PDB entry 4DV2 | X-ray diffraction, 3.65 A resolution | chains A and M of the 21 polymer chains in the assembly

== Chain A ==
Molecule: 16S rRNA
Organism: Thermus thermophilus
Sequence (1522 nucleotides; row label = number of the first residue in the row; note: 42 numbers in that range are skipped by the numbering (no residue carries them; nothing is unmodelled there); a row labelled like 190A-190L holds insertion residues (190A, then the next letters in order); numbering starts at 0):
     0 UUUGUUGGAG AGUUUGAUCC UGGCUCAGGG UGAACGCUGG CGGCGUGCCU AAGACAUGCA
    60 AGUCGUGCGG G
    73 CCGCGGGGUU UU
    88 ACUCCG
    95 UGGUC
   101 AGCGGCGGAC GGGUGAGUAA CGCGUGGGU
  129A G
   130 ACCUACCCGG AAGAGGGGGA CAACCCGGGG AAACUCGGGC UAAUCCCCCA UGUGGACCCG
   190 C
190A-190L CCCUUGGGGUGU
   191 GUCCAAAGGG CUUU
   216 GCCCGCUUCC GGAUGGGCCC GCGUCCCAUC AGCUAGUUGG UGGGGUAAUG GCCCACCAAG
   276 GCGACGACGG GUAGCCGGUC UGAGAGGAUG GCCGGCCACA GGGGCACUGA GACACGGGCC
   336 CCACUCCUAC GGGAGGCAGC AGUUAGGAAU CUUCCGCAAU GGGCGCAAGC CUGACGGAGC
   396 GACGCCGCUU GGAGGAAGAA GCCCUUCGGG GUGUAAACUC CUGAA
   442 CCCGGGACGA AACCCCCGAC GA
   474 GGGGACUGAC GGUACCGGG
   494 GUAAUAGCGC CGGCCAACUC CGUGCCAGCA GCCGCGGUAA UACGGAGGGC GCGAGCGUUA
   554 CCCGGAUUCA CUGGGCGUAA AGGGCGUGUA GGCGGCCUGG GGCGUCCCAU GUGAAAGACC
   614 ACGGCUCAAC CGUGGGGGAG CGUGGGAUAC GCUCAGGCUA GACGGUGGGA GAGGGUGGUG
   674 GAAUUCCCGG AGUAGCGGUG AAAUGCGCAG AUACCGGGAG GAACGCCGAU GGCGAAGGCA
   734 GCCACCUGGU CCACCCGUGA CGCUGAGGCG CGAAAGCGUG GGGAGCAAAC CGGAUUAGAU
   794 ACCCGGGUAG UCCACGCCCU AAACGAUGCG CGCUAGGUCU CUGGGUCU
   848 CCUGGGGGCC GAAGCUAACG CGUUAAGCGC GCCGCCUGGG GAGUACGGCC GCAAGGCUGA
   908 AACUAAAAGG AAUUGACGGG GGCCCGCACA AGCGGUGGAG CAUGUGGUUU AAUUCGAAGX
   968 AACGCGAAGA ACCUUACCAG GCCUUGACAU GCUAGG
 1003A G
  1004 AACCCGGGUG AAAGCCUGGG GUGCCCC
1030A-1030D GCGA
  1031 GGGGAGCCCU AGCACAGGUG CUGCAUGGCC GUCGUCAGCU CGUGCCGUGA GGUGUUGGGU
  1091 UAAGUCCCGC AACGAGCGCA ACCCCCGCCG UUAGUUGCCA GCGGUUCGGC CGGGCACUCU
  1151 AACGGGACUG CCCGCGAAA
  1171 GCGGGAGGAA GGAGGGGACG ACGUCUGGUC AGCAUGGCCC UUACGGCCUG GGCGACACAC
  1231 GUGCUACAAU GCCCACUACA AAGCGAUGCC ACCCGGCAAC GGGGAGCUAA UCGCAAAAAG
  1291 GUGGGCCCAG UUCGGAUUGG GGUCUGCAAC CCGACCCCAU GAAGCCGGAA UCGCUAGUAA
  1351 UCGCGGAUCA G
 1361A C
  1362 CAUGCCGCGG UGAAUACGUU CCCGGGCCUU GUACACACXG CCXGUXACGC CAUGGGAGCG
  1422 GGCUCUACCC GAAGUCGCCG GG
  1446 AGCCUACGGG
  1459 CAGGCGCCGA GGGUAGGGCC CGUGACUGGG GCGAAGUCGU AACAAGGUAG CUGUACCGGA
  1519 AGGUGCGGCU GGAUCCACUC CUUUCU
Unresolved in the structure: 0-4, 1534-1538
Construct notes: engineered mutation A912 (C1535 in M26923.1); conflict C1534 (A2157 in M26923.1), A1535 (C2158 in M26923.1)
Modified positions: PSU (pseudouridine-5'-monophosphate) at position 516, 7MG (7N-methyl-8-hydroguanosine-5'-monophosphate) at position 527, M2G (N2-dimethylguanosine-5'-monophosphate) at position 966, 5MC (5-methylcytidine-5'-monophosphate) at position 967, 2MG (2N-methylguanosine-5'-monophosphate) at position 1207, 5MC (5-methylcytidine-5'-monophosphate) at position 1400, 4OC (4n,o2'-methylcytidine-5'-monophosphate) at position 1402, 5MC (5-methylcytidine-5'-monophosphate) at position 1404, 5MC (5-methylcytidine-5'-monophosphate) at position 1407, UR3 (3-methyluridine-5'-monophoshate) at position 1498, MA6 (6N-dimethyladenosine-5'-monophoshate) at position 1518, MA6 (6N-dimethyladenosine-5'-monophoshate) at position 1519, PSU (pseudouridine-5'-monophosphate) at position 1540, PSU (pseudouridine-5'-monophosphate) at position 1541
Bound ions: Mg2+ site 1 near U5 (its only coordinating residue here); Mg2+ site 2: U12, G22; Mg2+ site 3: U12, G21; Mg2+ site 4 near G21 (its only coordinating residue here); Mg2+ site 5: A59, C386, U387; Mg2+ site 6 near G61 (its only coordinating residue here); Mg2+ site 7 near G69 (its only coordinating residue here); Mg2+ site 8 near C89 (its only coordinating residue here); Mg2+ site 9 near U90 (its only coordinating residue here); Mg2+ site 10: G96, U98; Mg2+ site 11 near G107 (its only coordinating residue here); Mg2+ site 12: A109, G331; 97 more Mg2+ sites not listed

== Chain M ==
Name: ribosomal protein S13
Organism: Thermus thermophilus
UniProtKB: P80377 (RS13_THET8); numbering as in UniProt (aligned over 1-126)
Chain sequence (126 residues; numbered 1 to 126; the number before each row is that of its first residue):
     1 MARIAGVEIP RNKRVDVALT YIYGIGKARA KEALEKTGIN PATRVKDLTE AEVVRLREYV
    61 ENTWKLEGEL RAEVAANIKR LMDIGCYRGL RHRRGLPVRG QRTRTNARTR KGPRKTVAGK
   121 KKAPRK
Unresolved in the structure: 1, 120-126

== How chain A and chain M interact ==
Residue-residue contacts (83; chain A residue first):
  G947(A) - Arg108(M)  phosphate contact
  G947(A) - Thr109(M)  hydrogen bond to the phosphate
  C948(A) - Asn106(M)  base contact
  C948(A) - Ala107(M)  phosphate contact
  C948(A) - Arg108(M)  hydrogen bond to the phosphate
  C948(A) - Thr109(M)  hydrogen bond to the phosphate
  A949(A) - Gln101(M)  phosphate contact
  A949(A) - Asn106(M)  phosphate contact
  U950(A) - Arg102(M)  salt bridge to the phosphate
  U950(A) - Thr105(M)  hydrogen bond to the base
  U950(A) - Asn106(M)  base contact
  G951(A) - Arg102(M)  salt bridge to the phosphate
  G951(A) - Thr105(M)  base contact
  U952(A) - Arg104(M)  salt bridge to the phosphate
  U952(A) - Thr105(M)  base contact
  G953(A) - Arg104(M)  salt bridge to the phosphate
  G954(A) - Arg104(M)  base contact
  A1225(A) - Arg102(M)  phosphate contact
  A1225(A) - Thr103(M)  hydrogen bond to the phosphate
  A1225(A) - Arg104(M)  phosphate contact
  C1226(A) - Arg91(M)  salt bridge to the phosphate
  C1226(A) - Leu96(M)  sugar contact
  C1226(A) - Thr103(M)  hydrogen bond to the phosphate
  C1226(A) - Arg104(M)  base contact
  C1226(A) - Lys111(M)  hydrogen bond to the sugar
  A1227(A) - Leu96(M)  phosphate contact
  A1227(A) - Lys111(M)  salt bridge to the phosphate
  A1227(A) - Lys115(M)  hydrogen bond to the sugar
  A1227(A) - Val117(M)  sugar contact
  C1228(A) - Arg104(M)  hydrogen bond to the base
  C1228(A) - Arg108(M)  salt bridge to the phosphate
  C1228(A) - Lys111(M)  salt bridge to the phosphate
  C1228(A) - Lys115(M)  salt bridge to the phosphate
  C1228(A) - Thr116(M)  hydrogen bond to the phosphate
  C1228(A) - Val117(M)  hydrogen bond to the sugar
  A1229(A) - Thr105(M)  base contact
  A1229(A) - Arg114(M)  salt bridge to the phosphate
  A1229(A) - Thr116(M)  hydrogen bond to the phosphate
  C1230(A) - Thr105(M)  base contact
  G1295(A) - Arg14(M)  hydrogen bond to the sugar
  C1296(A) - Arg14(M)  phosphate contact
  C1296(A) - Arg44(M)  salt bridge to the phosphate
  C1297(A) - Arg44(M)  salt bridge to the phosphate
  U1301(A) - Tyr21(M)  sugar contact
  U1302(A) - Arg14(M)  base contact
  U1302(A) - Val17(M)  phosphate contact
  U1302(A) - Tyr21(M)  hydrogen bond to the phosphate
  A1306(A) - Thr109(M)  base contact
  U1307(A) - Gln101(M)  hydrogen bond to the phosphate
  U1307(A) - Thr109(M)  sugar contact
  U1307(A) - Arg110(M)  phosphate contact
  U1308(A) - His92(M)  hydrogen bond to the phosphate
  U1308(A) - Pro97(M)  phosphate contact
  U1308(A) - Val98(M)  hydrogen bond to the phosphate
  U1308(A) - Arg99(M)  phosphate contact
  U1308(A) - Gln101(M)  phosphate contact
  U1308(A) - Arg110(M)  phosphate contact
  G1309(A) - Val74(M)  sugar contact
  G1309(A) - Asn77(M)  hydrogen bond to the phosphate
  G1309(A) - Ile78(M)  sugar contact
  G1309(A) - Arg88(M)  salt bridge to the phosphate
  G1309(A) - His92(M)  salt bridge to the phosphate
  G1309(A) - Arg99(M)  salt bridge to the phosphate
  G1310(A) - Asn77(M)  hydrogen bond to the phosphate
  G1310(A) - Arg88(M)  salt bridge to the phosphate
  C1320(A) - Tyr87(M)  sugar contact
  C1321(A) - Tyr87(M)  sugar contact
  C1322(A) - Gly100(M)  sugar contact
  G1323(A) - Gly100(M)  phosphate contact
  C1328(A) - Ala28(M)  phosphate contact
  C1328(A) - Arg29(M)  sugar contact
  A1329(A) - Tyr23(M)  phosphate contact
  A1329(A) - Gly24(M)  sugar contact
  A1329(A) - Ile25(M)  phosphate contact
  A1329(A) - Gly26(M)  hydrogen bond to the phosphate
  A1329(A) - Lys27(M)  phosphate contact
  A1329(A) - Ala28(M)  hydrogen bond to the phosphate
  A1329(A) - Arg29(M)  hydrogen bond to the phosphate
  U1330(A) - Ile22(M)  phosphate contact
  U1330(A) - Tyr23(M)  phosphate contact
  U1330(A) - Ile25(M)  phosphate contact
  U1330(A) - Gly26(M)  phosphate contact
  A1332(A) - Thr109(M)  base contact
Also at the interface, not in a pair above, chain A (34 interface residues in all): G1224, G1331
Also at the interface, not in a pair above, chain M (45 interface residues in all): Lys13, Thr20, Leu70, Arg80, Gly112, Pro113

== In short ==
34 residues of chain A and 45 residues of chain M are in contact, with 22 hydrogen bonds and 16 salt bridges.
Polar pairs include U950(A)-Thr105(M), C1228(A)-Arg104(M) and C1226(A)-Lys111(M). U12(A) and G22(A) coordinate
Mg2+ site 2. U12(A) and G21(A) coordinate Mg2+ site 3.
Here chain A is 16S rRNA and chain M is ribosomal protein S13, both from Thermus thermophilus. Entry 4DV2
(Crystal structure of the Thermus thermophilus 30S ribosomal subunit with a 16S rRNA mutation, C912A) was
determined by X-ray diffraction.
